1ZX4 - chains S and A of the 4 polymer chains in the assembly; structure by X-ray diffraction, 2.98 A resolution.

[Chain S]
Molecule: parS-small DNA centromere site
Sequence (25 nucleotides; row label = number of the first residue in the row):
     3 CGTGGCGATT TCACCTTGAA ATCGC

[Chain A]
Molecule: Plasmid Partition par B protein
From: Enterobacteria phage P1
Notes: fragment: P1 ParB; engineered mutation(s): residues 142-333
UniProt: Q38420 (Q38420_BPP1); residues 142-333 here = UniProt positions 142-333
Chain sequence (192 residues; row label = number of the first residue in the row):
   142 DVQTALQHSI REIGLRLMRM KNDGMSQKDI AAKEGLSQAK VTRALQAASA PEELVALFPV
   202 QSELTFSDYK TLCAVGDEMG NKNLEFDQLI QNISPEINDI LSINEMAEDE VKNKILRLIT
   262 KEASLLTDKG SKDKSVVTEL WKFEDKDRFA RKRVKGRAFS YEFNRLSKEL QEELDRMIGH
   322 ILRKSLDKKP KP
Disordered / not traced: 142-145, 245, 327-333
Sequence notes: modified residue (159, 161, 166, 220, 247, 318); conflict Asn245 (Asp in Q38420)
Modified positions: Mse159, Mse161, Mse166, Mse220, Mse247, Mse318 (selenomethionine; parent Met)

[Interface between chain S and chain A]
Pairs across the interface (10; chain S residue first):
  DC17(S) - Thr206(A)  hydrogen bond to the phosphate
  DT18(S) - Thr206(A)  hydrogen bond to the phosphate
  DT18(S) - Phe207(A)  hydrogen bond to the phosphate
  DT19(S) - Lys181(A)  salt bridge to the phosphate
  DT19(S) - Arg184(A)  sugar contact
  DG20(S) - Ser178(A)  hydrogen bond to the phosphate
  DG20(S) - Lys181(A)  phosphate contact
  DG20(S) - Arg184(A)  hydrogen bond to the base
  DA21(S) - Ala180(A)  base contact
  DA21(S) - Arg184(A)  base contact
Also at the interface, not in a pair above, chain S (6 interface residues in all): DA22
Also at the interface, not in a pair above, chain A (8 interface residues in all): Leu147, Ser208

[Overview]
Chain S and chain A form an interface of 6 and 8 residues respectively, with 5 hydrogen bonds and 1 salt
bridge. Among the polar pairs are DG20(S)-Arg184(A), DC17(S)-Thr206(A) and DT18(S)-Thr206(A).
Here chain S is parS-small DNA centromere site and chain A is Plasmid Partition par B protein (Enterobacteria
phage P1). Entry 1ZX4 (Structure of ParB bound to DNA) was determined by X-ray diffraction.
